PDB entry 8D2Q | electron microscopy, 2.58 A resolution | chains A and T of the 5 polymer chains in the assembly

Chain A:
Name: CRISPR-associated endonuclease, Csn1 family
Source organism: Acidothermus cellulolyticus 11B
Reference sequence: A0LWB3 (A0LWB3_ACIC1); residues 1-1138 here = UniProt positions 1-1138
Sequence (1138 residues; each row starts with the number of its first residue):
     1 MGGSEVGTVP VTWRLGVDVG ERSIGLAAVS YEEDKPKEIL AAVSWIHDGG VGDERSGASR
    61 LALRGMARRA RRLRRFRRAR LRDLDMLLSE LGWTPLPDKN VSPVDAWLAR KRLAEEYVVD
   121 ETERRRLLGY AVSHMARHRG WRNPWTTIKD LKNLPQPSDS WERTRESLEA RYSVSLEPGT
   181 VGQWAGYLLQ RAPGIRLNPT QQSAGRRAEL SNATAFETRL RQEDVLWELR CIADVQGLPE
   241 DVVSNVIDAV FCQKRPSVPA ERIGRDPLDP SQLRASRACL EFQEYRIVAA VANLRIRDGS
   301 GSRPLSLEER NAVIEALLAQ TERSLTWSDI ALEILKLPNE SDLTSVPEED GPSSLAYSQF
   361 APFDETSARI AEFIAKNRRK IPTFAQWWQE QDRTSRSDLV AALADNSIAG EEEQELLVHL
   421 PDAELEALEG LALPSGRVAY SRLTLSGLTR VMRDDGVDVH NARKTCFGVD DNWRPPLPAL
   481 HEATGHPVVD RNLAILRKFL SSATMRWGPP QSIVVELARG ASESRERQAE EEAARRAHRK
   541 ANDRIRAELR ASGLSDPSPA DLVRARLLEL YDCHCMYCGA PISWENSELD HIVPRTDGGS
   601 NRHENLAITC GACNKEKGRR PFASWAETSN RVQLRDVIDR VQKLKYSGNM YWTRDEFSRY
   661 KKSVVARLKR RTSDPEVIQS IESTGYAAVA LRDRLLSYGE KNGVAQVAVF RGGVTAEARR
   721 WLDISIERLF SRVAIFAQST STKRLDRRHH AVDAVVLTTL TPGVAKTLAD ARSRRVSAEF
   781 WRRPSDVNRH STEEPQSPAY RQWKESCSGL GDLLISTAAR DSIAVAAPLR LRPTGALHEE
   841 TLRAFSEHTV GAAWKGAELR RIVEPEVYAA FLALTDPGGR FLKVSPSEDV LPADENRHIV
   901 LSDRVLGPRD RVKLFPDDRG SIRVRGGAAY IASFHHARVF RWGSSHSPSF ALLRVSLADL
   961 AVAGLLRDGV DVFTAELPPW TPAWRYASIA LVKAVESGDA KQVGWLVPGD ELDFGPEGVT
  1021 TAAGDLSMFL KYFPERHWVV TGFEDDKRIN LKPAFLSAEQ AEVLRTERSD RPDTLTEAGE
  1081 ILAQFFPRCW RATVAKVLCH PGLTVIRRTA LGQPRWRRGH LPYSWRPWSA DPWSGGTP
Not modelled in the structure: 1-6, 204-209, 264-473, 785-790, 1135-1138
Ion coordination: Mg2+ near Asp18 (its only coordinating residue here)
What the authors report for this chain:
  - mutagenesis - R55W: decreased catalytic activity
  - mutagenesis - R55Y: unchanged catalytic activity
  - mutagenesis - R55A: abolished catalytic activity
  - mutagenesis - H750N: unchanged catalytic activity on Mn2+
  - mutagenesis - H750N: abolished growth
  - mutagenesis - V709A/H750N: increased growth in response to Mn2+
  - mutagenesis - H750D: decreased catalytic activity on Mg2+
  - mutagenesis - H750D: decreased catalytic activity on Mn2+

Chain T:
Molecule: 11-nt DNA strand
Sequence (11 nucleotides; numbered 14 to 24; the number before each row is that of its first residue):
    14 CCAGGATCTT G

How chain A and chain T interact:
Contacting residue pairs (18; chain A residue first):
  Trp141(A) - DC15(T)  hydrogen bond to the base
  Trp141(A) - DA16(T)  sugar contact
  Asn143(A) - DA16(T)  hydrogen bond to the phosphate
  Asn143(A) - DG17(T)  phosphate contact
  Pro144(A) - DA16(T)  base contact
  Trp145(A) - DA16(T)  hydrogen bond to the base
  Trp145(A) - DG17(T)  hydrogen bond to the sugar
  Trp145(A) - DG18(T)  sugar contact
  Arg219(A) - DC14(T)  hydrogen bond to the base
  Arg219(A) - DC15(T)  hydrogen bond to the sugar
  Ile263(A) - DA19(T)  phosphate contact
  Ile263(A) - DT20(T)  phosphate contact
  Thr684(A) - DT22(T)  phosphate contact
  Thr684(A) - DT23(T)  hydrogen bond to the phosphate
  Thr684(A) - DG24(T)  hydrogen bond to the phosphate
  Gly685(A) - DT22(T)  sugar contact
  Tyr686(A) - DT22(T)  sugar contact
  Val689(A) - DT22(T)  phosphate contact
Other interface residues (no listed pair), chain A (12 interface residues in all): Val258, Asp693
Other interface residues (no listed pair), chain T (11 interface residues in all): DC21

In short:
The interface between chain A and chain T involves 12 residues on one side and 11 on the other, with 8
hydrogen bonds. Polar contacts include Trp141(A)-DC15(T), Trp145(A)-DA16(T) and Arg219(A)-DC14(T). From the
paper: R55W of chain A reduces catalytic activity; R55A of chain A abolishes catalytic activity; 6
substitutions were tested in all.
Chain A is CRISPR-associated endonuclease, Csn1 family (Acidothermus cellulolyticus 11B) and chain T is an
11-nt DNA strand; the structure, Structure of Acidothermus cellulolyticus Cas9 ternary complex (Post-cleavage
1), was determined by electron microscopy, deposited together with 8D2K, 8D2L, 8D2N, 8D2O and 8D2P.
